7NDZ - chains A and B of the 4 polymer chains in the assembly; structure by X-ray diffraction, 2.70 A resolution.

[Chain A (and B)]
Molecule: Flavin-dependent thymidylate synthase
Organism: Thermotoga maritima
Notes: EC 2.1.1.148; chain B of this document is another copy of the same molecule, construct and numbering; everything in this record applies to it too
Reference sequence: Q9WYT0 (THYX_THEMA); residues 1-220 here = UniProt positions 1-220
Chain sequence (232 residues; row label = number of the first residue in the row; numbers below 1 keep their minus sign (Met-11 is residue -11)):
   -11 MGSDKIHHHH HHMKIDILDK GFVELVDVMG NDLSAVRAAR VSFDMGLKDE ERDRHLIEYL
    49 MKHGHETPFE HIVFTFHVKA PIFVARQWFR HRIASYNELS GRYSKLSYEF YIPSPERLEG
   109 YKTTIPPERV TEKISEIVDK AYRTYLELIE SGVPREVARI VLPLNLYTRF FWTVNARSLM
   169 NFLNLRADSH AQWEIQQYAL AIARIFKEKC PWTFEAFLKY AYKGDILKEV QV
Disordered / not traced: -11 to -1, 33-36, 220 (chain B: -11 to -1, 32-35, 220)
Differences from the reference sequence: initiating methionine (-11); expression tag (-10 to 0)
Small-molecule neighbours:
  - HUF ([[(2R,3S,4R,5R)-5-(6-aminopurin-9-yl)-3,4-bis(oxidanyl)oxolan-2-yl]methoxy-oxidanyl-phosphoryl] [(2R,3S,4S)-5-[5-methanoyl-7,8-dimethyl-2,4-bis(oxidanylidene)-1H-benzo[g]pteridin-10-yl]-2,3,4-tris(oxidanyl)pentyl] hydrogen phosphate), molecule 1: Thr55, Glu58, Ile81, Asn163, Arg165, Ser166
  - HUF, molecule 2: Arg78, His79, Arg80, Ile81, Ser166, Asn169, Leu173, Arg174, His178, Ala179
  - HUF, molecule 3: Ala82, Ser83, Tyr84, Asn85, Glu86, Ser88
What the authors report for this chain:
  - catalytic residues: Ser88, Tyr91 (proposed by the authors, not directly observed)
  - catalytic residues: Arg174 (citing earlier work)
  - mutagenesis - S88A, R90A, Y91A: decreased catalytic activity on dUMP (citing earlier work)

[How chain A and chain B interact]
Contacting residue pairs - 53 pairs, chain A then chain B:
  His0(A) - Phe31(B)
  Glu12(A) - Phe31(B)
  Val14(A) - Arg25(B)
  Val14(A) - Phe31(B)
  Asp15(A) - Met17(B)
  Asp15(A) - Gly18(B)
  Val16(A) - Met17(B)
  Met17(A) - Asp15(B)
  Met17(A) - Val16(B)
  Met17(A) - Met17(B)  hydrophobic
  Met17(A) - Val61(B)  hydrophobic
  Met17(A) - Thr63(B)
  Gly18(A) - Asp15(B)
  Arg25(A) - Val14(B)
  Ala26(A) - Asn85(B)
  Val29(A) - Asn85(B)
  Val29(A) - Glu86(B)
  Val29(A) - Arg157(B)  hydrogen bond (backbone-side chain)
  Val29(A) - Phe158(B)  hydrophobic
  Val29(A) - Phe159(B)  hydrophobic
  Ser30(A) - Arg157(B)
  Ser30(A) - Phe159(B)
  Phe31(A) - His0(B)
  Phe31(A) - Glu12(B)
  Phe31(A) - Val14(B)
  Thr55(A) - Asn85(B)  hydrogen bond (backbone-side chain)
  Pro56(A) - Asn85(B)
  Glu58(A) - Ser83(B)  hydrogen bond
  Glu58(A) - Thr161(B)
  His59(A) - Ser83(B)
  His59(A) - Asn85(B)  hydrogen bond
  His59(A) - Phe159(B)
  His59(A) - Thr161(B)  hydrogen bond
  Val61(A) - Met17(B)  hydrophobic
  Val61(A) - Val61(B)  hydrophobic
  Thr63(A) - Met17(B)
  Ser83(A) - Glu58(B)  hydrogen bond
  Ser83(A) - His59(B)
  Asn85(A) - Ala26(B)
  Asn85(A) - Val29(B)
  Asn85(A) - Thr55(B)  hydrogen bond (side chain-backbone)
  Asn85(A) - Pro56(B)
  Asn85(A) - His59(B)  hydrogen bond
  Glu86(A) - Val29(B)
  Arg157(A) - Val29(B)  hydrogen bond (side chain-backbone)
  Phe158(A) - Val29(B)  hydrophobic
  Phe159(A) - Arg25(B)
  Phe159(A) - Val29(B)
  Phe159(A) - Ser30(B)
  Phe159(A) - Phe31(B)
  Phe159(A) - His59(B)
  Thr161(A) - Glu58(B)
  Thr161(A) - His59(B)  hydrogen bond
Interface residues without a listed pair, chain A (32 interface residues in all): Leu13, Ser22, His65, Ala82, Tyr84, Leu87, Asn163
Interface residues without a listed pair, chain B (32 interface residues in all): Leu13, Ser22, His65, Ala82, Tyr84, Leu87, Asn163

[Summary]
The chain A/chain B interface involves 32 residues from each chain, with 10 hydrogen bonds. Polar pairs
include Val29(A)-Arg157(B), Thr55(A)-Asn85(B) and Glu58(A)-Ser83(B). Chain A binds 3 copies of compound HUF.
From the paper: catalytic residues Ser88(A), Tyr91(A) and Arg174(A); S88A, R90A and Y91A of chain A reduce
catalytic activity on dUMP.
Both chains are Flavin-dependent thymidylate synthase (Thermotoga maritima). Entry 7NDZ (ThyX reconstituted
with N5-carbinolamine flavin) was determined by X-ray diffraction together with 7NDW from the same study.
